PDB entry 6RER | electron microscopy, 2.90 A resolution | chains R and S of the 20 polymer chains in the assembly

[Chain R]
Molecule: Mitochondrial ATP synthase subunit delta
Source organism: Polytomella sp. Pringsheim 198.80
UniProtKB: D7P7X6 (D7P7X6_9CHLO); residues 1-199 here = UniProt positions 1-199
Sequence (199 residues; each row starts with the number of its first residue):
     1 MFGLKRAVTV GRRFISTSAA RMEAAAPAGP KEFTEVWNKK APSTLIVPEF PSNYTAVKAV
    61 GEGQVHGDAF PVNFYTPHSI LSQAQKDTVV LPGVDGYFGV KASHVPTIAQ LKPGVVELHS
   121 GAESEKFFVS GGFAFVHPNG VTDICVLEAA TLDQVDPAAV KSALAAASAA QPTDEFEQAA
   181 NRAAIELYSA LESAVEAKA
Not modelled in the structure: 1-22

[Chain S]
Molecule: ATP synthase gamma chain, mitochondrial
Source organism: Polytomella sp. Pringsheim 198.80
UniProtKB: Q4LDE7 (Q4LDE7_9CHLO); residue numbers follow UniProt; this construct covers 1-317
Sequence (317 residues; each row starts with the number of its first residue):
     1 MALRKAVLSL GLSQGVAAEA VLGSGMFNAV QHESVRYASN QAVKQRIRAI KNIGKITKAM
    61 KMVAASKMKN AQIAVEQSRG LVDPFVRLFG DFPAVNSNKS VVVAVTSDKG LCGGLNSNIT
   121 KYTRATLATT ESEGKDVVVV SIGDKGRSQL TRIESQRYQL AIADTYKVRV TFGQASLIVE
   181 ELIKHNPQSY QILFNKFRSA ISFKPTVATI LSPDLLEKQL EDVTGNSLDA YDIEASHERS
   241 DVLRDLTEFH LGVTLYNAML ENNCSEHASR MSAMENSTKS AGEMLGKLTL DYNRKRQATI
   301 TTELIEIIAG ASALMDE
Not modelled in the structure: 1-38, 316-317

[How chain R and chain S interact]
Pairs across the interface (102):
  Glu23(R) - Asp222(S)
  Ala24(R) - Asp222(S)
  Ala28(R) - Phe92(S)
  Ala28(R) - Ala94(S)
  Ala28(R) - Val95(S)  hydrophobic
  Gly29(R) - Asp91(S)
  Gly29(R) - Pro93(S)
  Pro30(R) - Asp91(S)
  Pro30(R) - Pro93(S)
  Glu32(R) - Ala94(S)
  Phe33(R) - Pro93(S)  hydrophobic
  Phe33(R) - Ala94(S)  hydrophobic
  Phe33(R) - Thr126(S)
  Phe33(R) - Thr129(S)
  Phe33(R) - Thr130(S)
  Val36(R) - Thr129(S)
  Trp37(R) - Ala125(S)  hydrogen bond (side chain-backbone)
  Trp37(R) - Thr126(S)
  Trp37(R) - Thr129(S)
  Lys40(R) - Ala128(S)
  Lys40(R) - Thr129(S)
  Lys40(R) - Ser132(S)
  Ala41(R) - Ala125(S)
  Leu45(R) - Lys121(S)
  Ile46(R) - Tyr122(S)  hydrogen bond (backbone-side chain)
  Pro48(R) - Tyr122(S)
  Pro48(R) - Pro205(S)
  Glu49(R) - Lys204(S)
  Glu49(R) - Pro205(S)  hydrogen bond (backbone-backbone)
  Glu49(R) - Thr206(S)
  Glu49(R) - Val207(S)  hydrogen bond (backbone-backbone)
  Phe50(R) - Asp91(S)
  Phe50(R) - Pro93(S)  hydrophobic
  Phe50(R) - Thr206(S)
  Phe50(R) - Val207(S)
  Pro51(R) - Val86(S)  hydrophobic
  Pro51(R) - Asp91(S)
  Pro51(R) - Val207(S)
  Ser52(R) - Asp91(S)  hydrogen bond (backbone-side chain)
  Tyr54(R) - Lys196(S)
  Tyr54(R) - Arg198(S)
  Tyr54(R) - Thr206(S)  hydrogen bond
  Thr55(R) - Asp83(S)
  Thr55(R) - Val86(S)
  Val57(R) - Arg87(S)  hydrogen bond (backbone-side chain)
  Lys58(R) - Arg87(S)
  Ala59(R) - Arg87(S)
  Ala59(R) - Tyr231(S)
  Asn73(R) - Arg87(S)
  Tyr75(R) - Gly80(S)
  Tyr75(R) - Leu81(S)  hydrophobic
  Tyr75(R) - Asp83(S)
  Tyr75(R) - Pro84(S)
  Thr76(R) - Leu81(S)
  Pro77(R) - Ser78(S)
  Pro77(R) - Leu81(S)
  Pro77(R) - Phe172(S)  hydrophobic
  Pro77(R) - Tyr256(S)
  His78(R) - Gln77(S)
  Ser79(R) - Gln77(S)
  Ile80(R) - Gln77(S)  hydrogen bond (backbone-side chain)
  Ile80(R) - Gly80(S)
  Gly93(R) - Glu234(S)
  Val94(R) - Glu234(S)
  Val94(R) - Ala235(S)
  Val94(R) - Ser236(S)
  Asp95(R) - Glu234(S)
  Asp95(R) - Ala235(S)
  Phe98(R) - Glu234(S)
  Pro106(R) - Ala230(S)
  Pro106(R) - Tyr231(S)
  Pro106(R) - Asp232(S)  hydrogen bond (backbone-backbone)
  Thr107(R) - Tyr231(S)
  Thr107(R) - Asp232(S)  hydrogen bond (side chain-backbone)
  Thr107(R) - Glu234(S)
  Ile108(R) - Leu88(S)  hydrophobic
  Ile108(R) - Tyr231(S)  hydrophobic
  Ile108(R) - Asp232(S)  hydrogen bond (backbone-backbone)
  Ile108(R) - Ile233(S)  hydrophobic
  Ile108(R) - Glu234(S)  hydrogen bond (backbone-backbone)
  Ile108(R) - Leu246(S)  hydrophobic
  Ala109(R) - Glu234(S)
  Gln110(R) - Glu234(S)
  Gln110(R) - Ala235(S)
  Phe133(R) - Val242(S)  hydrophobic
  Phe133(R) - Asp245(S)
  Phe133(R) - Leu246(S)  hydrophobic
  Phe135(R) - Pro84(S)  hydrophobic
  Phe135(R) - Phe85(S)  hydrophobic
  Phe135(R) - Leu88(S)  hydrophobic
  Phe135(R) - Leu246(S)  hydrophobic
  Val136(R) - Tyr231(S)
  His137(R) - Arg87(S)
  His137(R) - Leu88(S)
  His137(R) - Tyr231(S)
  Pro138(R) - Tyr231(S)
  Asp143(R) - Pro84(S)
  Asp143(R) - Arg87(S)  salt bridge
  Cys145(R) - Leu81(S)  hydrophobic
  Cys145(R) - Pro84(S)  hydrophobic
  Leu147(R) - Phe172(S)  hydrophobic
  Leu147(R) - Phe249(S)  hydrophobic
Also at the interface, not in a pair above, chain R (53 interface residues in all): Ala26, Pro42, Val47, Gly96, Val141, Val146
Also at the interface, not in a pair above, chain S (51 interface residues in all): Glu76, Asn96, Asn118, Arg124, Ala208, Gln219, Leu220, Leu228

[In short]
Chain R and chain S form an interface of 53 and 51 residues respectively, with 12 hydrogen bonds and 1 salt
bridge. Polar contacts include Asp143(R)-Arg87(S), Trp37(R)-Ala125(S) and Ile46(R)-Tyr122(S).
Chain R is Mitochondrial ATP synthase subunit delta and chain S is ATP synthase gamma chain, mitochondrial,
both from Polytomella sp. Pringsheim 198.80; the structure, Cryo-EM structure of Polytomella F-ATP synthase,
Rotary substate 3B, focussed refinement of F1 head and rotor, was determined by electron microscopy (same
publication as 6RD4, 6RD5, 6RD6, 6RD7, 6RD8, 6RD9 and 46 further entries).
